PDB entry 6IG0 | electron microscopy, 3.37 A resolution | chains H and J of the 10 polymer chains in the assembly

== Chain H ==
Molecule: Type III-A CRISPR-associated RAMP protein Csm5
From: Streptococcus thermophilus ND03
Reference sequence: A0A2U2M038 (A0A2U2M038_STRTR); numbering as in UniProt (aligned over 1-357)
Chain sequence (357 residues; row label = number of the first residue in the row):
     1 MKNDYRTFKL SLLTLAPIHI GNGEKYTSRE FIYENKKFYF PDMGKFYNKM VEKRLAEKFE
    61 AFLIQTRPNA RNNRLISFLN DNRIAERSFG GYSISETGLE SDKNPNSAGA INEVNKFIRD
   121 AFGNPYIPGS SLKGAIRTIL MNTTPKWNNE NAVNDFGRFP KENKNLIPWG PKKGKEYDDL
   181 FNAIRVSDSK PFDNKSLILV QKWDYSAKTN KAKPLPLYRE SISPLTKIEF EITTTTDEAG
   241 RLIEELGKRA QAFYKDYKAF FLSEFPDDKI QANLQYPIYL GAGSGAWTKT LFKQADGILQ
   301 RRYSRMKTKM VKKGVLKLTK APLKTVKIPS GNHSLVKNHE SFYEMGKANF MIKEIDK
Not modelled in the structure: 1-2, 326-334, 356-357

== Chain J ==
Molecule: CTR1
Sequence (42 nucleotides; numbered 1 to 42; the number before each row is that of its first residue):
     1 GGUAGGAAUG GGUAAUUAUA GCGAGCUAGA AAGCCAAAGG UC
Not modelled in the structure: 1-6, 40-42

== How chain H and chain J interact ==
Pairs across the interface - 18 pairs, chain H then chain J:
  Ser28(H) - G12(J)  hydrogen bond to the phosphate
  Asn69(H) - G10(J)  phosphate contact
  Ala70(H) - G10(J)  hydrogen bond to the phosphate
  Ala70(H) - G11(J)  phosphate contact
  Asn73(H) - G11(J)  phosphate contact
  Arg74(H) - G11(J)  salt bridge to the phosphate
  Asn104(H) - U9(J)  phosphate contact
  Ser107(H) - U9(J)  phosphate contact
  Asn112(H) - G12(J)  hydrogen bond to the phosphate
  Glu113(H) - G12(J)  sugar contact
  Lys164(H) - U19(J)  base contact
  Trp169(H) - A20(J)  base contact
  Pro216(H) - G11(J)  base contact
  Pro216(H) - G12(J)  base contact
  Leu217(H) - G12(J)  base contact
  Arg305(H) - A14(J)  hydrogen bond to the sugar
  Lys307(H) - U13(J)  base contact
  Lys307(H) - A14(J)  hydrogen bond to the sugar
Other interface residues (no listed pair), chain H (18 interface residues in all): Pro68, Leu215, Arg302
Other interface residues (no listed pair), chain J (9 interface residues in all): A15

== Overview ==
18 residues of chain H and 9 residues of chain J are in contact; the contacts include 5 hydrogen bonds and 1
salt bridge. Polar contacts include Arg305(H)-A14(J), Lys307(H)-A14(J) and Ser28(H)-G12(J).
Chain H is Type III-A CRISPR-associated RAMP protein Csm5 (Streptococcus thermophilus ND03) and chain J is
CTR1; the structure, Type III-A Csm complex, Cryo-EM structure of Csm-CTR1, ATP bound, was determined by
electron microscopy, deposited together with 6IFK, 6IFL, 6IFN, 6IFR, 6IFU, 6IFY and 6IFZ.
